8J1H - chains C and D of the 4 polymer chains in the assembly; structure by electron microscopy, 3.88 A resolution.

# Chain C (and D)
Protein: Transient receptor potential cation channel subfamily V member 4
From: Mus musculus
Notes: chain D of this document is another copy of the same molecule, construct and numbering; everything in this record applies to it too
Reference sequence: Q9EPK8 (TRPV4_MOUSE); residue numbers follow UniProt; this construct covers 137-801
Amino-acid sequence (665 residues; row label = number of the first residue in the row):
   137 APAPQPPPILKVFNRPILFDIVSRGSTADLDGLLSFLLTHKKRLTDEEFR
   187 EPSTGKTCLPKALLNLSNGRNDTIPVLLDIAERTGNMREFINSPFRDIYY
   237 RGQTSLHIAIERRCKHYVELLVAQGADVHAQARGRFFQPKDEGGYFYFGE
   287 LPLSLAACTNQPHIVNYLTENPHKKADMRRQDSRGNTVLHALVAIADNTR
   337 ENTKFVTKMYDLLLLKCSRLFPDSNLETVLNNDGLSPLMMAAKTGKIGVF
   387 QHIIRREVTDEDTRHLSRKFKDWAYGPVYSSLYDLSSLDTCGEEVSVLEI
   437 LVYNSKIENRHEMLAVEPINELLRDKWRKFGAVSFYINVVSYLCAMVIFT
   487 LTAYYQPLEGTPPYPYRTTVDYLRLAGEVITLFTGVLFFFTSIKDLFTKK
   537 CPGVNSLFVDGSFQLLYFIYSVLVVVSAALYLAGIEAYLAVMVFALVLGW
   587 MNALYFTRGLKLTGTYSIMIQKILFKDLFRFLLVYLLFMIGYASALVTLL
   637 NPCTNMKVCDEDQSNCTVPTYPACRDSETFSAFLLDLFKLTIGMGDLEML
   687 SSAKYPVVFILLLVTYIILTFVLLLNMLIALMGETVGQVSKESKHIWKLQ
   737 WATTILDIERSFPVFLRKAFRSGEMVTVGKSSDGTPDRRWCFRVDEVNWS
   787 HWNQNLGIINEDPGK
Disordered / not traced: 137-147, 532-548, 639-657, 689-694, 766-773, 787-801
UniProt features mapped onto this chain:
  - motif: G679 to D682 (Selectivity filter)
  - binding site (ATP): K192, K197, N201, Y236 to Q239, R248
  - binding site (a 1,2-diacyl-sn-glycero-3-phospho-(1D-myo-inositol-4,5-bisphosphate)): R249 to K251, N296 to H299, K344
  - binding site (Ca(2+)): D682
  - modified residue: Y253 (Phosphotyrosine)
  - glycosylation: N651 (N-linked (GlcNAc...) asparagine)
Ligand contacts: 9QM (8-fluoranyl-3-[4-(4-fluoranylphenoxy)phenyl]-2-(4-methylpiperazin-1-yl)quinazolin-4-one): S470, I473, N474, F524, T527, S528, D531, F549, Q550, Y553, N588, F592, D743, I744, S747, F748
What the authors report for this chain:
  - binding site for 9QM: N474, Y553, F592

# How chain C and chain D interact
Residue-residue contacts - 53 pairs, chain C then chain D:
  W409(C) with F272(D), hydrophobic
  A410(C) with R248(D), hydrogen bond (backbone-side chain)
  Y411(C) with Q239(D); E247(D), hydrogen bond; F272(D), hydrophobic; F273(D); F282(D), hydrophobic; F284(D); L291(D)
  G412(C) with R249(D), hydrogen bond (backbone-side chain)
  P413(C) with F282(D), hydrophobic
  T486(C) with L623(D); I626(D)
  A489(C) with S630(D)
  Y490(C) with I626(D), hydrophobic
  Q492(C) with S630(D); T634(D), hydrogen bond
  L494(C) with V633(D); N637(D); P638(D); E664(D)
  E495(C) with P638(D)
  V579(C) with G627(D); S630(D); L698(D), hydrophobic; Y702(D), hydrogen bond (backbone-side chain)
  F580(C) with T701(D); Y702(D), hydrogen bond (backbone-side chain)
  L582(C) with L623(D), hydrophobic
  V583(C) with F624(D), hydrophobic; Y702(D)
  W586(C) with L619(D), hydrophobic; L623(D), hydrophobic
  G600(C) with E720(D)
  Y602(C) with L717(D)
  M605(C) with N712(D)
  I606(C) with N712(D)
  D672(C) with M685(D)
  M680(C) with G679(D); M680(D)
  D682(C) with D682(D)
  M718(C) with I715(D), hydrophobic
  V722(C) with I715(D), hydrophobic; A716(D); G719(D); E720(D)
  E728(C) with E720(D); Q724(D)
  D781(C) with K276(D), salt bridge; Y281(D)
  W785(C) with D333(D); N338(D)
  S786(C) with R249(D)
Interface residues without a listed pair, chain C (35 interface residues in all): P493, A576, L590, L610, L614, G723
Interface residues without a listed pair, chain D (47 interface residues in all): Y236, I331, R616, V620, S667, L705, V708, L709, L711

# In short
The interface between chain C and chain D involves 35 residues on one side and 47 on the other, with 6
hydrogen bonds and 1 salt bridge. Polar contacts include D781(C)-K276(D), A410(C)-R248(D) and Y411(C)-E247(D).
Bound to chain C: compound 9QM. From the paper: a binding site for 9QM at N474(C), Y553(C) and F592(C).
Both chains are Transient receptor potential cation channel subfamily V member 4 (Mus musculus). Entry 8J1H
(Agonist1 and Ruthenium Red bound state of mTRPV4) was determined by electron microscopy together with 8JKM,
8J1B, 8J1D and 8J1F from the same study.
